Entry 5WNS (X-ray diffraction, 3.50 A resolution); this record covers chains A and K of the 21 polymer chains in the assembly.

== Chain A ==
Molecule: 16S Ribosomal RNA rRNA
From: Thermus thermophilus HB8
Sequence (1522 nucleotides; row label = number of the first residue in the row; note: 42 numbers in that range are skipped by the numbering (no residue carries them; nothing is unmodelled there); a row labelled like 190A-190L holds insertion residues (190A, then the next letters in order); numbering starts at 0):
     0 UUUGUUGGAG AGUUUGAUCC UGGCUCAGGG UGAACGCUGG CGGCGUGCCU AAGACAUGCA
    60 AGUCGUGCGG G
    73 CCGCGGGGUU UU
    88 ACUCCG
    95 UGGUC
   101 AGCGGCGGAC GGGUGAGUAA CGCGUGGGU
  129A G
   130 ACCUACCCGG AAGAGGGGGA CAACCCGGGG AAACUCGGGC UAAUCCCCCA UGUGGACCCG
   190 C
190A-190L CCCUUGGGGUGU
   191 GUCCAAAGGG CUUU
   216 GCCCGCUUCC GGAUGGGCCC GCGUCCCAUC AGCUAGUUGG UGGGGUAAUG GCCCACCAAG
   276 GCGACGACGG GUAGCCGGUC UGAGAGGAUG GCCGGCCACA GGGGCACUGA GACACGGGCC
   336 CCACUCCUAC GGGAGGCAGC AGUUAGGAAU CUUCCGCAAU GGGCGCAAGC CUGACGGAGC
   396 GACGCCGCUU GGAGGAAGAA GCCCUUCGGG GUGUAAACUC CUGAA
   442 CCCGGGACGA AACCCCCGAC GA
   474 GGGGACUGAC GGUACCGGG
   494 GUAAUAGCGC CGGCCAACUC CGUGCCAGCA GCCGCGGUAA UACGGAGGGC GCGAGCGUUA
   554 CCCGGAUUCA CUGGGCGUAA AGGGCGUGUA GGCGGCCUGG GGCGUCCCAU GUGAAAGACC
   614 ACGGCUCAAC CGUGGGGGAG CGUGGGAUAC GCUCAGGCUA GACGGUGGGA GAGGGUGGUG
   674 GAAUUCCCGG AGUAGCGGUG AAAUGCGCAG AUACCGGGAG GAACGCCGAU GGCGAAGGCA
   734 GCCACCUGGU CCACCCGUGA CGCUGAGGCG CGAAAGCGUG GGGAGCAAAC CGGAUUAGAU
   794 ACCCGGGUAG UCCACGCCCU AAACGAUGCG CGCUAGGUCU CUGGGUCU
   848 CCUGGGGGCC GAAGCUAACG CGUUAAGCGC GCCGCCUGGG GAGUACGGCC GCAAGGCUGA
   908 AACUCAAAGG AAUUGACGGG GGCCCGCACA AGCGGUGGAG CAUGUGGUUU AAUUCGAAGX
   968 AACGCGAAGA ACCUUACCAG GCCUUGACAU GCUAGG
 1003A G
  1004 AACCCGGGUG AAAGCCUGGG GUGCCCC
1030A-1030D GCGA
  1031 GGGGAGCCCU AGCACAGGUG CUGCAUGGCC GUCGUCAGCU CGUGCCGUGA GGUGUUGGGU
  1091 UAAGUCCCGC AACGAGCGCA ACCCCCGCCG UUAGUUGCCA GCGGUUCGGC CGGGCACUCU
  1151 AACGGGACUG CCCGCGAAA
  1171 GCGGGAGGAA GGAGGGGACG ACGUCUGGUC AGCAUGGCCC UUACGGCCUG GGCGACACAC
  1231 GUGCUACAAU GCCCACUACA AAGCGAUGCC ACCCGGCAAC GGGGAGCUAA UCGCAAAAAG
  1291 GUGGGCCCAG UUCGGAUUGG GGUCUGCAAC CCGACCCCAU GAAGCCGGAA UCGCUAGUAA
  1351 UCGCGGAUCA G
 1361A C
  1362 CAUGCCGCGG UGAAUACGUU CCCGGGCCUU GUACACACXG CCXGUXACGC CAUGGGAGCG
  1422 GGCUCUACCC GAAGUCGCCG GG
  1446 AGCCUACGGG
  1459 CAGGCGCCGA GGGUAGGGCC CGUGACUGGG GCGAAGUCGU AACAAGGUAG CUGUACCGGA
  1519 AGGUGCGGCU GGAUCCACUC CUUUCU
Disordered / not traced: 0-4, 1534-1538
Sequence notes: conflict C1534 (A132811 in 55771382), A1535 (C132812 in 55771382)
Modified positions: PSU (pseudouridine-5'-monophosphate) at position 516, 7MG (7N-methyl-8-hydroguanosine-5'-monophosphate) at position 527, M2G (N2-dimethylguanosine-5'-monophosphate) at position 966, 5MC (5-methylcytidine-5'-monophosphate) at position 967, 2MG (2N-methylguanosine-5'-monophosphate) at position 1207, 5MC (5-methylcytidine-5'-monophosphate) at position 1400, 4OC (4n,o2'-methylcytidine-5'-monophosphate) at position 1402, 5MC (5-methylcytidine-5'-monophosphate) at position 1404, 5MC (5-methylcytidine-5'-monophosphate) at position 1407, UR3 (3-methyluridine-5'-monophoshate) at position 1498, MA6 (6N-dimethyladenosine-5'-monophoshate) at position 1518, MA6 (6N-dimethyladenosine-5'-monophoshate) at position 1519, PSU (pseudouridine-5'-monophosphate) at position 1540, PSU (pseudouridine-5'-monophosphate) at position 1541
Glycans and other covalent adducts: covalent link U82/5MC_1400
Bound ions: Mg2+ site 1 near U5 (its only coordinating residue here); Mg2+ site 2 near G21 (its only coordinating residue here); Mg2+ site 3 near C48 (its only coordinating residue here); Mg2+ site 4: A59, U387; Mg2+ site 5 near G61 (its only coordinating residue here); Mg2+ site 6 near G70 (its only coordinating residue here); Mg2+ site 7: A88, C89; Mg2+ site 8 near C89 (its only coordinating residue here); Mg2+ site 9: G107, G324; Mg2+ site 10 near G117 (its only coordinating residue here); Mg2+ site 11: C121, G124, U125; Mg2+ site 12 near C175 (its only coordinating residue here); 80 more Mg2+ sites not listed

== Chain K ==
Protein: 30S ribosomal protein S11
From: Thermus thermophilus (strain HB8 / ATCC 27634 / DSM 579)
Reference sequence: P80376 (RS11_THET8); numbering as in UniProt (aligned over 11-126)
Sequence (116 residues; numbered 11 to 126; the number before each row is that of its first residue):
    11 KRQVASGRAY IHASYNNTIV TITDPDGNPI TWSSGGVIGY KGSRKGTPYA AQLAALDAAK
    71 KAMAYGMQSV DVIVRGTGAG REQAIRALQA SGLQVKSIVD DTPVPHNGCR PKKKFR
Bound ions: Mg2+: Asn-26 (shared with G691(A), U692(A) of chain A)

== How chain A and chain K interact ==
Contacting residue pairs - 72 pairs, chain A then chain K:
  G674(A) / His-116(K)  base contact
  A675(A) / Val-114(K)  hydrogen bond to the sugar
  A675(A) / Pro-115(K)  sugar contact
  A675(A) / His-116(K)  hydrogen bond to the base
  A675(A) / Gly-118(K)  base contact
  A676(A) / Pro-113(K)  sugar contact
  A676(A) / Pro-115(K)  sugar contact
  A676(A) / Cys-119(K)  base contact
  U677(A) / Cys-119(K)  base contact
  G683(A) / Asn-38(K)  hydrogen bond to the base
  G683(A) / Pro-39(K)  base contact
  A684(A) / Asn-38(K)  sugar contact
  A684(A) / Pro-39(K)  hydrogen bond to the sugar
  G685(A) / Pro-39(K)  sugar contact
  G685(A) / Ile-40(K)  phosphate contact
  G685(A) / Trp-42(K)  sugar contact
  U686(A) / Trp-42(K)  base contact
  U686(A) / Tyr-75(K)  phosphate contact
  A687(A) / Lys-71(K)  salt bridge to the phosphate
  G688(A) / Trp-42(K)  sugar contact
  G688(A) / Ser-44(K)  hydrogen bond to the phosphate
  G688(A) / Gly-46(K)  sugar contact
  G688(A) / Val-47(K)  sugar contact
  C689(A) / Asn-27(K)  hydrogen bond to the phosphate
  C689(A) / Ser-44(K)  hydrogen bond to the phosphate
  C689(A) / Gly-45(K)  phosphate contact
  C689(A) / Gly-46(K)  hydrogen bond to the phosphate
  C689(A) / Lys-55(K)  salt bridge to the phosphate
  G690(A) / Asn-27(K)  hydrogen bond to the phosphate
  G690(A) / Lys-55(K)  salt bridge to the phosphate
  G691(A) / Asn-26(K)  hydrogen bond to the phosphate
  G691(A) / Lys-51(K)  base contact
  G691(A) / Gly-52(K)  base contact
  G691(A) / Lys-55(K)  hydrogen bond to the base
  U692(A) / Asn-26(K)  hydrogen bond to the phosphate
  U692(A) / Gly-52(K)  base contact
  U692(A) / Ser-53(K)  hydrogen bond to the base
  U692(A) / Lys-124(K)  salt bridge to the phosphate
  A694(A) / Ser-53(K)  hydrogen bond to the phosphate
  A695(A) / Gly-52(K)  phosphate contact
  A695(A) / Ser-53(K)  hydrogen bond to the phosphate
  A704(A) / Trp-42(K)  base contact
  A706(A) / Ile-29(K)  sugar contact
  A706(A) / Thr-31(K)  hydrogen bond to the sugar
  A706(A) / Pro-39(K)  base contact
  C707(A) / Tyr-20(K)  phosphate contact
  C707(A) / Gly-37(K)  hydrogen bond to the sugar
  C707(A) / Pro-39(K)  base contact
  C707(A) / Arg-85(K)  salt bridge to the phosphate
  C708(A) / Tyr-20(K)  phosphate contact
  C708(A) / Asp-36(K)  sugar contact
  C708(A) / Gly-37(K)  sugar contact
  C708(A) / Arg-85(K)  salt bridge to the phosphate
  G714(A) / Cys-119(K)  base contact
  A715(A) / Gly-118(K)  base contact
  A716(A) / Asn-117(K)  hydrogen bond to the sugar
  A716(A) / Gly-118(K)  sugar contact
  C717(A) / His-116(K)  sugar contact
  C717(A) / Asn-117(K)  sugar contact
  G718(A) / His-116(K)  stacking on the base
  G718(A) / Asn-117(K)  sugar contact
  G778(A) / Arg-120(K)  hydrogen bond to the sugar
  C779(A) / Arg-120(K)  hydrogen bond to the sugar
  C779(A) / Pro-121(K)  sugar contact
  C779(A) / Lys-122(K)  phosphate contact
  A780(A) / Lys-122(K)  phosphate contact
  A780(A) / Lys-123(K)  hydrogen bond to the phosphate
  C797(A) / Lys-124(K)  salt bridge to the phosphate
  G798(A) / Lys-122(K)  salt bridge to the phosphate
  G1523(A) / Lys-123(K)  salt bridge to the phosphate
  C1524(A) / Arg-120(K)  salt bridge to the phosphate
  G1525(A) / Arg-120(K)  salt bridge to the phosphate
Other interface residues (no listed pair), chain A (37 interface residues in all): U705, A777, C796, U1522
Other interface residues (no listed pair), chain K (39 interface residues in all): Arg-12, His-22, Ser-24, Thr-33, Arg-126

== Summary ==
Chain A and chain K form an interface of 37 and 39 residues respectively; the contacts include 21 hydrogen
bonds, 11 salt bridges and 1 aromatic stacking contact. Polar contacts include A675(A)/His-116(K),
G683(A)/Asn-38(K) and G691(A)/Lys-55(K). A59(A) and U387(A) form the Mg2+ site 4.
Chain A is 16S Ribosomal RNA rRNA (Thermus thermophilus HB8) and chain K is 30S ribosomal protein S11 (Thermus
thermophilus (strain HB8 / ATCC 27634 / DSM 579)); the structure, Crystal Structure of 30S ribosomal subunit
from Thermus thermophilus, was determined by X-ray diffraction together with 5WNP, 5WNQ, 5WNR, 5WNT, 5WNU and
5WNV from the same study.
